PDB entry 2CVQ | X-ray diffraction, 2.08 A resolution | chains A and B

# Chain A (and B)
Name: Malate dehydrogenase
Organism: Thermus thermophilus
Notes: EC 1.1.1.37; chain B of this document is another copy of the same molecule, construct and numbering; everything in this record applies to it too
Reference sequence: P10584 (MDH_THETH); residues 0-326 here correspond to UniProt positions 1-327 (UniProt number = residue number + 1)
Amino-acid sequence (327 residues; numbered 0 to 332; 6 numbers in that range are skipped by the numbering (no residue carries them; nothing is unmodelled there); the number before each row is that of its first residue; numbering starts at 0):
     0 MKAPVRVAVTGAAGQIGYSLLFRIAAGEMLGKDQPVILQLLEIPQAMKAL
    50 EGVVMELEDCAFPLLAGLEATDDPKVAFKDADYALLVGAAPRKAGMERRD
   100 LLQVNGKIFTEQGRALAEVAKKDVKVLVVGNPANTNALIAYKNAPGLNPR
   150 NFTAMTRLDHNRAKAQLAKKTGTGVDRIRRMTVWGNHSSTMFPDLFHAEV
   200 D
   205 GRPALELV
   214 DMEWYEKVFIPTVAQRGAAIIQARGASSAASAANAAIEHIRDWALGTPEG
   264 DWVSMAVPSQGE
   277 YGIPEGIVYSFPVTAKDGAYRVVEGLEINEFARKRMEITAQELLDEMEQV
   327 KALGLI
Curated features (UniProtKB/Swiss-Prot):
  - active site: H186 (Proton acceptor)
  - binding site (NAD(+)): G10 to G16, N104, Q111, V128 to N130
  - binding site (substrate): R91, R97, N130, R161

# Interface between chain A and chain B
Contacting residue pairs (83):
  Y17(A) - S18(B)
  Y17(A) - R237(B)  hydrogen bond
  Y17(A) - S240(B)
  Y17(A) - S241(B)
  Y17(A) - A242(B)  hydrogen bond (side chain-backbone)
  Y17(A) - A243(B)  hydrogen bond (side chain-backbone)
  S18(A) - Y17(B)
  F21(A) - A243(B)  hydrophobic
  R22(A) - R22(B)
  R22(A) - A25(B)
  A25(A) - R22(B)
  A25(A) - E27(B)
  E27(A) - A25(B)
  E27(A) - E27(B)
  E27(A) - K31(B)  salt bridge
  K31(A) - E27(B)  salt bridge
  K31(A) - K31(B)
  K47(A) - A236(B)
  A48(A) - A236(B)  hydrogen bond (backbone-backbone)
  A48(A) - R237(B)
  G51(A) - I233(B)
  G51(A) - A236(B)
  G51(A) - R237(B)
  V52(A) - R237(B)
  M54(A) - R229(B)  hydrogen bond (backbone-side chain)
  M54(A) - A232(B)
  M54(A) - I233(B)  hydrophobic
  M54(A) - A236(B)  hydrophobic
  E55(A) - I233(B)
  E55(A) - R237(B)  salt bridge
  E55(A) - S240(B)
  E55(A) - S241(B)
  E55(A) - A242(B)
  E55(A) - A243(B)
  E55(A) - S244(B)  hydrogen bond
  E57(A) - A164(B)
  E57(A) - K168(B)  salt bridge
  E57(A) - R229(B)  salt bridge
  D58(A) - N160(B)
  D58(A) - R161(B)  salt bridge
  D58(A) - R229(B)  salt bridge
  C59(A) - S244(B)
  C59(A) - N247(B)  hydrogen bond (backbone-side chain)
  C59(A) - E251(B)
  A60(A) - V174(B)  hydrophobic
  F61(A) - V174(B)
  F61(A) - N247(B)
  N160(A) - D58(B)
  R161(A) - D58(B)  salt bridge
  A164(A) - E57(B)
  K168(A) - E57(B)  salt bridge
  V174(A) - A60(B)  hydrophobic
  V174(A) - F61(B)
  R229(A) - M54(B)  hydrogen bond (side chain-backbone)
  R229(A) - E57(B)  salt bridge
  R229(A) - D58(B)  salt bridge
  A232(A) - M54(B)
  I233(A) - G51(B)
  I233(A) - M54(B)  hydrophobic
  I233(A) - E55(B)
  A236(A) - K47(B)
  A236(A) - A48(B)  hydrogen bond (backbone-backbone)
  A236(A) - G51(B)
  A236(A) - M54(B)  hydrophobic
  R237(A) - Y17(B)  hydrogen bond
  R237(A) - A48(B)
  R237(A) - G51(B)
  R237(A) - V52(B)
  R237(A) - E55(B)  salt bridge
  S240(A) - Y17(B)
  S240(A) - E55(B)
  S241(A) - Y17(B)
  S241(A) - E55(B)
  A242(A) - Y17(B)  hydrogen bond (backbone-side chain)
  A242(A) - E55(B)
  A243(A) - Y17(B)  hydrogen bond (backbone-side chain)
  A243(A) - F21(B)  hydrophobic
  A243(A) - E55(B)
  S244(A) - E55(B)  hydrogen bond
  S244(A) - C59(B)
  N247(A) - C59(B)  hydrogen bond (side chain-backbone)
  N247(A) - F61(B)
  E251(A) - C59(B)
Interface residues without a listed pair, chain A (39 interface residues in all): P62, L157, K163, D175
Interface residues without a listed pair, chain B (40 interface residues in all): P62, L157, K163, D175, Q235

# Summary
39 residues of chain A and 40 residues of chain B are in contact, with 14 hydrogen bonds and 12 salt bridges.
Polar contacts include E27(A)-K31(B), E55(A)-R237(B) and E57(A)-K168(B). UniProt lists active-site residue
H186(A), 12 NAD+-binding residues and 4 substrate-binding residues on chain A.
Chain A and chain B are both Malate dehydrogenase (Thermus thermophilus); the structure, Crystal structure of
NAD(H)-dependent malate dehydrogenase complexed with NADPH, was determined by X-ray diffraction, deposited
together with 1Y7T.
